Entry 3K09 (X-ray diffraction, 3.20 A resolution); this record covers chains A and B of the 6 polymer chains in the assembly.

== Chain A (and B) ==
Protein: Circadian clock protein kinase kaiC
Source organism: Synechococcus elongatus PCC 7942
Notes: EC 2.7.11.1; chain B of this document is another copy of the same molecule, construct and numbering; everything in this record applies to it too
UniProt: Q79PF4 (KAIC_SYNE7); residue numbers follow UniProt; this construct covers 1-519
Chain sequence (519 residues; numbered 1 to 519; the number before each row is that of its first residue):
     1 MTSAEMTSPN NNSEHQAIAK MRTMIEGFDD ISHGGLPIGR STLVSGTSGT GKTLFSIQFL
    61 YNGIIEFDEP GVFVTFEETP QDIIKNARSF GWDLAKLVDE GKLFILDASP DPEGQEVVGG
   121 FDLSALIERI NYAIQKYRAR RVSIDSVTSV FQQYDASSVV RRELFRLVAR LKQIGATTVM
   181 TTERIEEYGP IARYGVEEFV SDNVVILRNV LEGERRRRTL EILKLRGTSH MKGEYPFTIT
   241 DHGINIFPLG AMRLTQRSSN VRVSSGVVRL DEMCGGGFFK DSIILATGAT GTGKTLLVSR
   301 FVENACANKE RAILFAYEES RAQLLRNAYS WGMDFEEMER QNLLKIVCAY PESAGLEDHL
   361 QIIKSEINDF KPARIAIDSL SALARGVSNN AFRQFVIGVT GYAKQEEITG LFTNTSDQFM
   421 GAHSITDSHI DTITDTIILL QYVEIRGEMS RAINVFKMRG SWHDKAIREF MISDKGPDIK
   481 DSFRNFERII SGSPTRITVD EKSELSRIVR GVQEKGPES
Not modelled in the structure: 1-13 (chain B: 1-13, 505-519)
Construct notes: engineered mutation Asp431 (Ser in Q79PF4)
Modified residues: Thr432 (phosphothreonine; TPO)
Ion coordination: Mg2+ site 1: Ser48 (together with ATP); Mg2+ site 2: Thr53 (together with ATP); Mg2+ site 3: Thr295 (together with ATP)
Small-molecule neighbours:
  - ATP (adenosine-5'-triphosphate), molecule 1: Thr47, Ser48, Gly49, Thr50, Gly51, Lys52, Thr53, Leu54, Glu78, Ser89, Phe90, Arg218, Ile239, Thr240, Asp241
  - ATP, molecule 2: Phe199, Leu223, Lys224, Leu225, Arg226, Gly227, Thr228, Ser229, His230, Lys232
  - ATP, molecule 3: Ala289, Thr290, Gly291, Thr292, Gly293, Lys294, Thr295, Leu296, Glu318, Glu319, Ser330, Trp331, Arg451, Ile472, Ser473, Asp474
  - ATP, molecule 4: Phe456, Lys457, Met458, Arg459, Gly460, Ser461, Trp462, His463, Lys465
Curated features (UniProtKB/Swiss-Prot):
  - region: Gln115 to Asp122 (B-loop, required to bind KaiB and SasA), Pro248 to Asn260 (Linker), Arg488 to Ile497 (A-loop, interacts with KaiA)
  - active site: Glu77 (Proton acceptor in CI (KaiC 1)), Glu318 (Proton acceptor in CII (KaiC 2))
  - binding site (ATP): Gly49, Thr50, Gly51, Lys52, Thr53, Leu54, Ser89, Lys224, Leu225, Arg226, Thr228, His230, Thr240, Asp241, Thr290, Gly291, Thr292, Gly293, Lys294, Thr295 and 9 more in UniProt
  - binding site (Mg(2+)): Thr53, Thr295, Glu318
  - modified residue: Thr432 (Phosphothreonine)
  - mutagenesis: Thr42 (T42S: Extends the period of the circadian rhythm to 28 hours in reconstituted KaiABC complex. Decreased endogenous ATPase), Lys52 (K52A: Induces an arrhythmic phenotype, significantly reduced ATP-binding), Gly71 (G71A: Lowers the amplitude and distords the waveform of the circadian rhythm), Ala87 (A87V: In kaiC1; shortens the period of the circadian rhythm to 22 hours), Trp92 (W92F: Increases photoperiod in presence of KaiA and KaiB), Ala108 (A108E: No longer binds KaiB, no formation of KaiCBA, still phosphorylated; A108L: Reduced binding of KaiB, reduced formation of KaiCBA, still phosphorylated), Gly114 (G114A: Extends the period of the circadian rhythm to 27 hours), Gln115 (Q115A: Abolishes the circadian rhythm), Ser146 (S146P: CI hydrolysis rate halves, increases period of the circadian rhythm by nearly 50%; S146W: Loss of stable oscillation in presence of KaiA and KaiB), Gln153 (Q153A: Higher CI ATPase activity, clock speeds up), Ser157 (S157C: In kaiC2; extends the period of the circadian rhythm to 29 hours. Lower CI ATPase activity, clock slows down ...), Arg215 (R215C: In kaiC3; shortens the period of the circadian rhythm to 16 hours and decreases the interaction with KaiA), 32 further mutagenesis entries in UniProt
Reported in the primary citation:
  - post-translational modification sites: Thr432
  - mutagenesis - E318A: abolished catalytic activity
  - mutagenesis - I430A (Tm change 3 degC): decreased stability
  - mutagenesis - R385A: increased catalytic activity

== How chain A and chain B interact ==
Pairs across the interface - 121 pairs, chain A then chain B:
  Ser48(A) - Glu198(B)  hydrogen bond (side chain-backbone)
  Ser48(A) - Phe199(B)
  Ser48(A) - Leu223(B)
  Ser48(A) - Lys224(B)  hydrogen bond
  Glu77(A) - Arg161(B)  salt bridge
  Glu77(A) - Phe165(B)
  Glu77(A) - Phe199(B)
  Glu78(A) - Arg226(B)  salt bridge
  Asp82(A) - Arg40(B)  salt bridge
  Asp82(A) - Lys172(B)  salt bridge
  Lys85(A) - Glu14(B)
  Lys85(A) - Ile18(B)
  Lys85(A) - Arg40(B)
  Asn86(A) - Ile18(B)
  Asn86(A) - Arg40(B)  hydrogen bond
  Asn86(A) - Arg226(B)
  Asn86(A) - Gly227(B)
  Arg88(A) - His15(B)  hydrogen bond (side chain-backbone)
  Arg88(A) - Gln16(B)
  Ser89(A) - Gly227(B)  hydrogen bond (side chain-backbone)
  Ser89(A) - Thr228(B)
  Pro110(A) - Phe165(B)
  Pro112(A) - Arg166(B)
  Pro112(A) - Ala169(B)  hydrophobic
  Pro112(A) - Gln173(B)
  Glu116(A) - Arg162(B)  salt bridge
  Gln152(A) - Ser158(B)
  Gln152(A) - Arg161(B)
  Gln152(A) - Val196(B)
  Gln153(A) - Ser158(B)  hydrogen bond (backbone-side chain)
  Gln153(A) - Arg162(B)
  Tyr154(A) - Ser158(B)
  Glu183(A) - Arg161(B)  salt bridge
  Glu183(A) - Phe199(B)
  Arg184(A) - Phe199(B)
  Arg193(A) - Gly195(B)  hydrogen bond (side chain-backbone)
  Arg193(A) - Val196(B)
  Arg193(A) - Phe199(B)
  Leu211(A) - Tyr188(B)  hydrophobic
  Glu214(A) - Arg217(B)  salt bridge
  Glu214(A) - Thr219(B)
  Glu214(A) - Gly233(B)
  Glu214(A) - Glu234(B)  hydrogen bond (backbone-backbone)
  Glu214(A) - Gln394(B)  hydrogen bond
  Arg215(A) - Lys232(B)  hydrogen bond (side chain-backbone)
  Arg215(A) - Gly233(B)
  Arg215(A) - Glu234(B)  hydrogen bond (side chain-backbone)
  Arg215(A) - Tyr235(B)  hydrogen bond
  Arg216(A) - Arg208(B)
  Arg216(A) - Glu221(B)  salt bridge
  Arg218(A) - Lys232(B)
  Thr290(A) - Ile425(B)
  Thr290(A) - Ile437(B)
  Thr290(A) - Phe456(B)
  Thr290(A) - Lys457(B)  hydrogen bond
  Gly291(A) - Lys457(B)
  Ala316(A) - Leu254(B)
  Glu318(A) - Thr432(B)
  Glu319(A) - Leu254(B)
  Glu319(A) - Arg459(B)
  Ser320(A) - Leu254(B)
  Ser320(A) - Gln256(B)  hydrogen bond (side chain-backbone)
  Arg321(A) - Leu254(B)
  Arg321(A) - Thr255(B)
  Ala322(A) - Gln256(B)
  Ala322(A) - Ser258(B)
  Gln323(A) - Ser258(B)
  Gln323(A) - Asp435(B)  hydrogen bond
  Gln323(A) - Arg459(B)
  Arg326(A) - Ser258(B)
  Arg326(A) - Ser259(B)  hydrogen bond (side chain-backbone)
  Arg326(A) - Asn260(B)
  Arg326(A) - Phe279(B)
  Arg326(A) - Asp281(B)
  Asn327(A) - Arg459(B)
  Asn327(A) - Gly460(B)
  Cys348(A) - Leu254(B)  hydrophobic
  Ala349(A) - Leu254(B)
  Tyr350(A) - Met252(B)
  Tyr350(A) - Arg253(B)
  Tyr350(A) - Leu254(B)
  Tyr350(A) - Gln256(B)  hydrogen bond
  Glu352(A) - Gly250(B)
  Ser353(A) - Gly250(B)
  Ser379(A) - Thr432(B)
  Ser381(A) - Thr432(B)
  Ala382(A) - Thr432(B)
  Arg385(A) - Arg393(B)
  Arg385(A) - Ile397(B)
  Arg385(A) - Ile433(B)
  Gly386(A) - Asn390(B)  hydrogen bond (backbone-side chain)
  Gly386(A) - Arg393(B)
  Thr415(A) - Thr432(B)
  Asp417(A) - Ser424(B)
  Asp417(A) - His429(B)  salt bridge
  Gln418(A) - His423(B)
  Phe419(A) - His423(B)
  Phe419(A) - Ser424(B)
  Phe419(A) - Ile425(B)  hydrophobic
  Phe419(A) - Phe456(B)  hydrophobic
  Met420(A) - Ile490(B)  hydrophobic
  Tyr442(A) - Phe456(B)  hydrophobic
  Glu444(A) - Glu487(B)
  Glu444(A) - Arg488(B)  hydrogen bond (side chain-backbone)
  Glu444(A) - Ile489(B)  hydrogen bond (side chain-backbone)
  Glu444(A) - Ile490(B)  hydrogen bond (side chain-backbone)
  Arg446(A) - Arg484(B)
  Gly447(A) - Ala466(B)
  Gly447(A) - Ile467(B)  hydrogen bond (backbone-backbone)
  Gly447(A) - Ile489(B)
  Glu448(A) - Lys465(B)
  Glu448(A) - Ala466(B)
  Met449(A) - Lys465(B)  hydrogen bond (backbone-backbone)
  Ser493(A) - Arg488(B)
  Pro494(A) - Glu487(B)
  Thr495(A) - Glu487(B)
  Arg496(A) - Arg484(B)  hydrogen bond (side chain-backbone)
  Arg496(A) - Phe486(B)  hydrogen bond (side chain-backbone)
  Arg496(A) - Glu487(B)  salt bridge
  Val499(A) - Val499(B)  hydrophobic
  Arg507(A) - Glu504(B)
Also at the interface, not in a pair above, chain A (69 interface residues in all): Gly49, Lys52, Ser149, Asn209, Tyr317, Ser330, Trp331, Arg451, Arg488
Also at the interface, not in a pair above, chain B (84 interface residues in all): Ala17, Ser157, Arg170, Val200, Val204, Lys404, Ala422, Asp431, Asn454, His463, Asp464, Ser482, Phe483, Asn485, Ile497

== In short ==
The interface between chain A and chain B involves 69 residues on one side and 84 on the other; the contacts
include 25 hydrogen bonds and 10 salt bridges. Polar pairs include Glu77(A)-Arg161(B), Glu78(A)-Arg226(B) and
Asp82(A)-Arg40(B). The paper reports that E318A of chain A abolishes catalytic activity; a modification site
at Thr432(A); 3 substitutions were tested in all.
Chain A and chain B are both Circadian clock protein kinase kaiC (Synechococcus elongatus PCC 7942); the
structure, Crystal structure of the phosphorylation-site mutant S431D of the KaiC circadian clock protein, was
determined by X-ray diffraction together with 3JZM, 3K0A, 3K0C, 3K0E and 3K0F from the same study.
